Entry 6I2G (X-ray diffraction, 1.50 A resolution); this record covers chains A and B.

# Chain A
Name: ALFA nanobody
From: Vicugna pacos
Notes: antibody fragment or engineered binder
Sequence (124 residues; each row starts with the number of its first residue):
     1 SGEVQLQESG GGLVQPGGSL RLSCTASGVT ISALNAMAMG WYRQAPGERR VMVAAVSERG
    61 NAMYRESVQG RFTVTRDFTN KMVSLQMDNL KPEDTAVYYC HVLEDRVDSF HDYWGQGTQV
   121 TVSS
Unresolved in the structure: 1-3
Disulfides: Cys24-Cys100

# Chain B
Name: N7P-ser-arg-leu-glu-glu-glu-leu-arg-arg-arg-leu-thr-glu-lpd
Sequence (15 residues; each row starts with the number of its first residue):
     1 XSRLEEELRR RLTEX
Modified / non-standard residues: N7P (1-acetyl-L-proline) at position 1; LPD (L-prolinamide) at position 15

# Chain A / chain B interface
Contacting residue pairs (40):
  Ala36(A) - Leu4(B)
  Ala38(A) - Leu8(B)  hydrophobic
  Tyr42(A) - Arg11(B)  hydrogen bond
  Arg49(A) - Glu14(B)
  Arg49(A) - LPD_15(B)
  Val51(A) - LPD_15(B)
  Met52(A) - Leu8(B)  hydrophobic
  Met52(A) - Arg11(B)
  Met52(A) - Leu12(B)
  Val53(A) - Leu12(B)
  Ala54(A) - Leu12(B)
  Ala55(A) - Leu8(B)  hydrophobic
  Ser57(A) - Glu5(B)  hydrogen bond
  Ser57(A) - Leu8(B)
  Glu58(A) - Ser2(B)  hydrogen bond
  Glu58(A) - Leu4(B)
  Arg59(A) - N7P_1(B)
  Arg59(A) - Ser2(B)
  Arg59(A) - Glu5(B)  salt bridge
  Asn61(A) - Glu5(B)  hydrogen bond
  Met63(A) - Glu5(B)
  Met63(A) - Leu8(B)  hydrophobic
  Met63(A) - Arg9(B)
  Met63(A) - Leu12(B)  hydrophobic
  Tyr64(A) - Leu12(B)
  Arg65(A) - Arg11(B)  hydrogen bond (side chain-backbone)
  Arg65(A) - Leu12(B)  hydrogen bond (side chain-backbone)
  Arg65(A) - Glu14(B)  hydrogen bond (side chain-backbone)
  His101(A) - Arg11(B)
  Leu103(A) - Leu4(B)  hydrophobic
  Leu103(A) - Leu8(B)  hydrophobic
  Leu103(A) - Arg11(B)
  Asp105(A) - Arg3(B)  salt bridge
  Val107(A) - Arg3(B)  hydrogen bond (backbone-side chain)
  Ser109(A) - Arg3(B)
  Phe110(A) - Arg3(B)
  Phe110(A) - Leu4(B)  hydrophobic
  Phe110(A) - Glu7(B)
  Phe110(A) - Arg11(B)
  Asp112(A) - Arg11(B)  salt bridge
Other interface residues (no listed pair), chain A (25 interface residues in all): Met37, Asp108
Other interface residues (no listed pair), chain B (13 interface residues in all): Thr13
From the paper, about this interface:
  - specific contacts: Tyr42(A)-Arg11(B) (hydrogen bond), Arg65(A)-Glu14(B) (hydrogen bond), Asp105(A)-Arg3(B), Val107(A)-Arg3(B) (backbone contact), Phe110(A)-Arg3(B) (cation-pi contact), Asp112(A)-Arg11(B), Glu7(B)-Phe110(A)
  - interface residues, chain A: Ser57(A), Glu58(A), Arg59(A), Asn61(A)
  - interface residues, chain B: Ser2(B), Leu4(B), Glu5(B), Leu8(B), Leu12(B)

# Summary
25 residues of chain A face 13 of chain B across their interface; the contacts include 8 hydrogen bonds and 3
salt bridges. Polar contacts include Arg59(A)-Glu5(B), Asp105(A)-Arg3(B) and Asp112(A)-Arg11(B). The paper
describes hydrogen bonds between Tyr42(A) and Arg11(B) and Arg65(A) and Glu14(B); contacts between Asp105(A)
and Arg3(B), Asp112(A) and Arg11(B) and Glu7(B) and Phe110(A); a backbone contact between Val107(A) and
Arg3(B). From the paper: interface residues Ser57(A), Glu58(A) and Ser2(B) among others.
Here chain A is ALFA nanobody (Vicugna pacos) and chain B is
N7P-ser-arg-leu-glu-glu-glu-leu-arg-arg-arg-leu-thr-glu-lpd. Entry 6I2G (ALFA-tag binding nanobody (NbALFA)
bound to ALFA-tag peptide) was determined by X-ray diffraction.
